8JND - chains G and J of the 19 polymer chains in the assembly; structure by electron microscopy, 3.66 A resolution.

== Chain G ==
Molecule: Histone H2A type 1-B/E
Source organism: Homo sapiens
UniProt: P04908 (H2A1B_HUMAN); residues 0-129 here correspond to UniProt positions 1-130 (UniProt number = residue number + 1)
Sequence (133 residues; each row starts with the number of its first residue; numbers below 1 keep their minus sign (Gly-3 is residue -3)):
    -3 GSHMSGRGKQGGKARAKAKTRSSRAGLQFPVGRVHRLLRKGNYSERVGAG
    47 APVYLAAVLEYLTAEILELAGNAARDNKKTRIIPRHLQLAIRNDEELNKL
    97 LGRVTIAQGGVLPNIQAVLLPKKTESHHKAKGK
Disordered / not traced: -3 to 14, 119-129
Sequence notes: expression tag (-3 to -1)
Swiss-Prot annotation at these positions:
  - modified residue: Ser1 (N-acetylserine), Arg3 (Citrulline), Lys5 (N6-(2-hydroxyisobutyryl)lysine), Lys9 (N6-(2-hydroxyisobutyryl)lysine), Lys13 (N6-(beta-hydroxybutyryl)lysine), Lys36 (N6-(2-hydroxyisobutyryl)lysine), Lys74 (N6-(2-hydroxyisobutyryl)lysine), Lys75 (N6-(2-hydroxyisobutyryl)lysine), Lys95 (N6-(2-hydroxyisobutyryl)lysine), Gln104 (N5-methylglutamine), Lys118 (N6-(2-hydroxyisobutyryl)lysine), Lys119 (N6-crotonyllysine), Thr120 (Phosphothreonine), Lys125 (N6-crotonyllysine)
  - cross-link (Glycyl lysine isopeptide (Lys-Gly)): Lys13 (interchain with G-Cter in ubiquitin), Lys15 (interchain with G-Cter in ubiquitin), Lys119 (interchain with G-Cter in ubiquitin)

== Chain J ==
Molecule: 153-nt DNA strand
Source organism: synthetic construct
Sequence (153 nucleotides; row label = number of the first residue in the row):
     1 TGGCCGTTTTCGTTGTTTTTTTCTGTCTCGTGCCTGGTGTCTTGGGTGTA
    51 ATCCCCTTGGCGGTTAAAACGCGGGGGACAGCGCGTACGTGCGTTTAAGC
   101 GGTGCTAGAGCTGTCTACGACCAATTGAGCGGCCTCGGCACCGGGATTCT
   151 GAT

== Interface between chain G and chain J ==
Pairs across the interface (11):
  Arg29(G) - DC130(J)  salt bridge to the phosphate
  Arg42(G) - DA120(J)  phosphate contact
  Val43(G) - DG119(J)  phosphate contact
  Val43(G) - DA120(J)  hydrogen bond to the phosphate
  Gly44(G) - DG119(J)  phosphate contact
  Ala45(G) - DG119(J)  phosphate contact
  Lys75(G) - DC139(J)  phosphate contact
  Thr76(G) - DG138(J)  hydrogen bond to the phosphate
  Thr76(G) - DC139(J)  hydrogen bond to the phosphate
  Arg77(G) - DG138(J)  sugar contact
  Arg77(G) - DC139(J)  hydrogen bond to the phosphate
Also at the interface, not in a pair above, chain G (10 interface residues in all): Thr16, Glu41
Also at the interface, not in a pair above, chain J (8 interface residues in all): DA128, DG129, DA140

== In short ==
Chain G and chain J form an interface of 10 and 8 residues respectively, with 4 hydrogen bonds and 1 salt
bridge. Among the polar pairs are Val43(G)-DA120(J), Thr76(G)-DG138(J) and Thr76(G)-DC139(J).
Here chain G is Histone H2A type 1-B/E (Homo sapiens) and chain J is a 153-nt DNA strand (synthetic
construct). Entry 8JND (The cryo-EM structure of the nonameric RAD51 ring bound to the nucleosome with the
linker DNA ...) was determined by electron microscopy together with 8JNE, 8JNF, 8XBT, 8XBU and 8XBW from the
same study.
